1TCA - chain A; structure by X-ray diffraction, 1.55 A resolution.

[Chain A]
Molecule: Lipase
Organism: Candida antarctica
Notes: EC 3.1.1.3
UniProt: P41365 (LIPB_CANAR); residues 1-317 here correspond to UniProt positions 26-342 (UniProt number = residue number + 25)
Sequence (317 residues; numbered 1 to 317; the number before each row is that of its first residue):
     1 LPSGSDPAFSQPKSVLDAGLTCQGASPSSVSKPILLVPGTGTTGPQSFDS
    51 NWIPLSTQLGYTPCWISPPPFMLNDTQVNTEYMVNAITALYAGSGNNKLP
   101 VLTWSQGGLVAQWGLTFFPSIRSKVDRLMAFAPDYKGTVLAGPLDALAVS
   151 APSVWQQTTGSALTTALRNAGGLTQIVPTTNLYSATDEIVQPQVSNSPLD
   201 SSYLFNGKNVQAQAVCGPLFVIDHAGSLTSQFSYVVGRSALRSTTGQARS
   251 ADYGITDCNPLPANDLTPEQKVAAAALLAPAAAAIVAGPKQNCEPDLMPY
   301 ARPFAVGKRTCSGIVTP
UniProt features mapped onto this chain:
  - active site: S105, D187, H224
  - glycosylation: N74 (N-linked (GlcNAc...) asparagine)
Disulfide bonds: C22-C64, C216-C258, C293-C311
Glycans and other covalent adducts: N-acetylglucosamine (NAG) linked to N74

[Summary]
N-acetylglucosamine is covalently linked to N74. Curated annotation (UniProt) lists 3 active-site residues.
Chain A is Lipase (Candida antarctica); the structure, The sequence, crystal structure determination and
refinement of two crystal forms of lipase B from candida ..., was determined by X-ray diffraction.
